2ZDI - chains A and C of the 3 polymer chains in the assembly; structure by X-ray diffraction, 3.00 A resolution.

Chain A:
Name: Prefoldin subunit beta
Source organism: Pyrococcus horikoshii
UniProtKB: O58268 (PFDB_PYRHO); numbering as in UniProt (aligned over 1-117)
Chain sequence (117 residues; numbered 1 to 117; the number before each row is that of its first residue):
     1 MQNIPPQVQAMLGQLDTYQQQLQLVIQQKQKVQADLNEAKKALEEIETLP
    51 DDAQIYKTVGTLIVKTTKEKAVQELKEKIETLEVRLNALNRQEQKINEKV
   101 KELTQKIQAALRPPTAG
Unresolved in the structure: 1-9, 111-117

Chain C:
Name: Prefoldin subunit alpha
Source organism: Pyrococcus horikoshii
UniProtKB: O58263 (PFDA_PYRHO); residues 4-151 here correspond to UniProt positions 1-148 (UniProt number = residue number - 3)
Chain sequence (151 residues; row label = number of the first residue in the row):
     1 MIRMAQNNKELEKLAYEYQVLQAQAQILAQNLELLNLAKAEVQTVRETLE
    51 NLKKIEEEKPEILVPIGAGSFLKGVIVDKNNAIVSVGSGYAVERSIDEAI
   101 SFLEKRLKEYDEAIKKTQGALAELEKRIGEVARKAQEVQQKQSMTSFKVK
   151 K
Unresolved in the structure: 1-3

Interface between chain A and chain C:
Contacting residue pairs - 17 pairs, chain A then chain C:
  Gln-54(A) / Lys-73(C)
  Tyr-56(A) / Leu-63(C)  hydrophobic
  Tyr-56(A) / Lys-73(C)  hydrogen bond
  Val-59(A) / Thr-48(C)  hydrogen bond (backbone-side chain)
  Val-59(A) / Asn-51(C)
  Thr-61(A) / Thr-48(C)
  Leu-62(A) / Thr-48(C)
  Ile-63(A) / Ile-62(C)
  Ile-63(A) / Leu-63(C)  hydrogen bond (backbone-backbone)
  Ile-63(A) / Pro-65(C)  hydrophobic
  Ile-63(A) / Phe-71(C)  hydrophobic
  Val-64(A) / Glu-61(C)
  Val-64(A) / Ile-62(C)  hydrophobic
  Lys-65(A) / Glu-57(C)
  Lys-65(A) / Glu-61(C)  salt bridge
  Lys-70(A) / Lys-54(C)
  Lys-70(A) / Ile-55(C)
Also at the interface, not in a pair above, chain A (12 interface residues in all): Gly-60, Thr-66, Thr-67
Also at the interface, not in a pair above, chain C (14 interface residues in all): Thr-44, Leu-52, Ile-76

In short:
12 residues of chain A and 14 residues of chain C are in contact, with 3 hydrogen bonds and 1 salt bridge.
Polar contacts include Lys-65(A)/Glu-61(C), Tyr-56(A)/Lys-73(C) and Val-59(A)/Thr-48(C).
Here chain A is Prefoldin subunit beta and chain C is Prefoldin subunit alpha, both from Pyrococcus
horikoshii. Entry 2ZDI (Crystal structure of Prefoldin from Pyrococcus horikoshii OT3) was determined by X-ray
diffraction.
